Entry 8QGU (electron microscopy, 3.03 A resolution); this record covers chains A and B.

# Chain A (and B)
Protein: RNA-directed RNA polymerase L
Organism: Hantaan virus 76-118
Notes: chain B of this document is another copy of the same molecule, construct and numbering; everything in this record applies to it too
UniProtKB: P23456 (L_HANTV); numbering as in UniProt (aligned over 1-2151)
Amino-acid sequence (2173 residues; each row starts with the number of its first residue; numbers below 1 keep their minus sign (Met-21 is residue -21)):
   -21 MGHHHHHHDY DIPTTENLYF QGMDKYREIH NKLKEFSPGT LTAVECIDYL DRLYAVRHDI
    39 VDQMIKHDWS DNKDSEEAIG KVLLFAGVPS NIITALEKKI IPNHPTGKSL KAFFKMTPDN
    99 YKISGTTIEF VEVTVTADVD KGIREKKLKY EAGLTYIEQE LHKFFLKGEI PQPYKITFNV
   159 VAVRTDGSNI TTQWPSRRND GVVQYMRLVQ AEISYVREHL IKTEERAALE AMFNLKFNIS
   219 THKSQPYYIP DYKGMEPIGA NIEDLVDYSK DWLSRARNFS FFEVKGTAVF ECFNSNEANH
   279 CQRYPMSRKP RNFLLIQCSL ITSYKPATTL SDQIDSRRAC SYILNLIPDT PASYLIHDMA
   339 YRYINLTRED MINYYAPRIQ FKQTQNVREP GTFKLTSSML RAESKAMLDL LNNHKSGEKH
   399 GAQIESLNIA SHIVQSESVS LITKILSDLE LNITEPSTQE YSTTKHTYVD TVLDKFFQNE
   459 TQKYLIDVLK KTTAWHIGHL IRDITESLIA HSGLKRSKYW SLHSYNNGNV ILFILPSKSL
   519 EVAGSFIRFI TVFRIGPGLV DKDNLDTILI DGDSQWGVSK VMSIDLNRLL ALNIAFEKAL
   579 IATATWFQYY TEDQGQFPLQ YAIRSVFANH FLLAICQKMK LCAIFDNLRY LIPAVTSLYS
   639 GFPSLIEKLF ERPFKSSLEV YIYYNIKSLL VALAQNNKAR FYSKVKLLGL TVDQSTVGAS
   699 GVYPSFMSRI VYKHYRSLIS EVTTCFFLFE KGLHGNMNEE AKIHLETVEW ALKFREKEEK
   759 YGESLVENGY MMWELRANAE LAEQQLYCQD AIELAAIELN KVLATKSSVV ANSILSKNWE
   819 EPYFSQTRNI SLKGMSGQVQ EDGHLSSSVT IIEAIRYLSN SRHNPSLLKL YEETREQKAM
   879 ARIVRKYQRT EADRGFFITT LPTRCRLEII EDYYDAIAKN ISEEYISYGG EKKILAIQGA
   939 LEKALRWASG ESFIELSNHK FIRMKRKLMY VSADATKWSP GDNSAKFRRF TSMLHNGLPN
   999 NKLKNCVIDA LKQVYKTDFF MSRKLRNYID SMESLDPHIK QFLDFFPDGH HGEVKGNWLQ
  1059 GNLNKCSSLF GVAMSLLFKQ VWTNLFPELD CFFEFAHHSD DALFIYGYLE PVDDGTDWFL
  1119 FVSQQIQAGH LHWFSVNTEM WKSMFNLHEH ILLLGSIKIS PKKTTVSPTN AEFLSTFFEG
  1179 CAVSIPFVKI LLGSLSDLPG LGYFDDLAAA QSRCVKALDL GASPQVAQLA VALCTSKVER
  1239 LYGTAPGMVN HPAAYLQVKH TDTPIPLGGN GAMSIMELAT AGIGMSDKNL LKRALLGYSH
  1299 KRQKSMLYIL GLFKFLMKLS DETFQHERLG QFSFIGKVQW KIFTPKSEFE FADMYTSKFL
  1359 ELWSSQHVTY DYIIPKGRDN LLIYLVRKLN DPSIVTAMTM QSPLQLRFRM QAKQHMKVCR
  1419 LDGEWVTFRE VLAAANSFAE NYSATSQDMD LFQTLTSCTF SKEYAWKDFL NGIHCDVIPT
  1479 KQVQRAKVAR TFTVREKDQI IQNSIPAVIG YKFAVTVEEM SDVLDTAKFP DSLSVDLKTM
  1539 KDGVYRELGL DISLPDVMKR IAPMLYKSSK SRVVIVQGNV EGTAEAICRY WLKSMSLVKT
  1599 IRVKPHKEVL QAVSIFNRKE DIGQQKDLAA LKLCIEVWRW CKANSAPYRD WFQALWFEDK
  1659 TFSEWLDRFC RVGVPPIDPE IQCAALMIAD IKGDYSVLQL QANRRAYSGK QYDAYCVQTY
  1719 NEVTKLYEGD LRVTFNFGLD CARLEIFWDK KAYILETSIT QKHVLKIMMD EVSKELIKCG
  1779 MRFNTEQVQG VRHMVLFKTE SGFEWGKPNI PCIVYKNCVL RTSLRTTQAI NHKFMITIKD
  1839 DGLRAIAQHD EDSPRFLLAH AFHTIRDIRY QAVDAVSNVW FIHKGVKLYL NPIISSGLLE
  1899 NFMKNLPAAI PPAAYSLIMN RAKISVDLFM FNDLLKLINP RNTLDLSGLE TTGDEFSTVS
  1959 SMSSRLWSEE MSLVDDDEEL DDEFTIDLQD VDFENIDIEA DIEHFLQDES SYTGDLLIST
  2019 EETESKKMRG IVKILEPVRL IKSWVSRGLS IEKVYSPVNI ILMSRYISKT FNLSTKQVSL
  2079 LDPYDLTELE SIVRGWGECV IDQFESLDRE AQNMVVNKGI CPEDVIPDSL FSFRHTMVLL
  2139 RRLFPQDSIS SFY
Unresolved in the structure: -21 to 0, 217-223, 392-400, 433-448, 696-698, 1824-1829, 1950-2027
Construct notes: initiating methionine (-21); expression tag (-20 to 0)
What the authors report for this chain:
  - self-association interface (contacts with another copy of this molecule); pairs are residue here / residue on that copy: Leu1294-Ser1297, Arg2063-Tyr2151 (hydrogen bond), Tyr2064-Phe2150 (pi stacking), Asp2106-Tyr2151 (hydrogen bond), Cys2119-Arg2139, Pro2120-Phe2150 (hydrophobic contact), Arg185, Arg185, Phe1357, Phe1357, Ser1444, Gln1445, Val1513, Val1513, Tyr1543, Tyr1543, Arg1544, Arg1544, Pro1905, Ser2044, Val2052, Asn2111, Arg2139, Phe2142, Tyr2151
  - conformationally variable residues: Met1 to Leu19, Ser1455 to Ala1463

# Interface between chain A and chain B
Pairs across the interface - 155 pairs, chain A then chain B:
  Pro16(A) with Asp2122(B)
  Asp164(A) with Arg2107(B), salt bridge
  Arg185(A) with Asn2111(B), hydrogen bond (backbone-side chain)
  Leu186(A) with Asn2115(B)
  Gln188(A) with Glu2108(B), hydrogen bond; Asn2111(B), hydrogen bond
  Ala189(A) with Asn2111(B); Asn2115(B)
  Glu190(A) with Lys2116(B), salt bridge
  Ser192(A) with Glu2108(B); Met2112(B)
  Tyr193(A) with Lys2116(B); Ile2118(B), hydrophobic
  Arg195(A) with Glu2108(B), salt bridge
  Glu196(A) with Ser2054(B), hydrogen bond; Pro2055(B); Val2056(B), hydrogen bond (side chain-backbone); Asn2057(B), hydrogen bond (backbone-side chain)
  His197(A) with Ile2118(B); Asp2122(B), salt bridge
  Thr201(A) with Ile2124(B)
  Arg204(A) with Val2052(B); Ser2054(B); Asn2057(B); Ile2124(B)
  Ala205(A) with Val2052(B), hydrophobic
  Glu208(A) with Val2052(B)
  Ala1252(A) with Ile1808(B)
  Tyr1253(A) with Ile1808(B), hydrophobic
  Leu1294(A) with Ser1297(B); His1298(B)
  Ser1297(A) with Leu1294(B)
  His1298(A) with Leu1294(B)
  Lys1299(A) with Asp1466(B)
  Lys1356(A) with Pro1905(B); Ala1906(B); Ala1907(B)
  Phe1357(A) with Ala1907(B); Ser2044(B); Arg2045(B)
  Leu1360(A) with Ala1907(B); Leu2047(B), hydrophobic
  Gln1364(A) with Leu2047(B); Ile2049(B)
  Glu1428(A) with Glu1798(B)
  Ser1441(A) with Arg1544(B), hydrogen bond; Arg1616(B)
  Ala1442(A) with Arg1544(B), hydrogen bond (backbone-side chain)
  Thr1443(A) with Arg1544(B)
  Ser1444(A) with Tyr1543(B), hydrogen bond (side chain-backbone); Arg1544(B); Glu1545(B); Leu1546(B); Gly1547(B)
  Gln1445(A) with Tyr1543(B)
  Asp1466(A) with Lys1299(B)
  Val1513(A) with Val2052(B)
  Thr1514(A) with Glu2050(B)
  Tyr1543(A) with Ser1444(B), hydrogen bond (backbone-side chain); Gln1445(B)
  Arg1544(A) with Ser1441(B), hydrogen bond; Ala1442(B), hydrogen bond (side chain-backbone); Thr1443(B); Ser1444(B)
  Glu1545(A) with Ser1444(B)
  Leu1546(A) with Ser1444(B)
  Gly1547(A) with Ser1444(B)
  Arg1616(A) with Ser1441(B)
  Glu1798(A) with Glu1428(B)
  Ile1808(A) with Ala1252(B); Tyr1253(B), hydrophobic
  Pro1905(A) with Lys1356(B)
  Ala1906(A) with Lys1356(B)
  Ala1907(A) with Lys1356(B); Phe1357(B); Leu1360(B)
  Ser2044(A) with Phe1357(B)
  Arg2045(A) with Phe1357(B)
  Leu2047(A) with Leu1360(B), hydrophobic; Gln1364(B)
  Ile2049(A) with Gln1364(B)
  Glu2050(A) with Thr1514(B)
  Val2052(A) with Arg204(B); Ala205(B), hydrophobic; Glu208(B); Val1513(B)
  Ser2054(A) with Glu196(B), hydrogen bond; Arg204(B)
  Pro2055(A) with Glu196(B)
  Val2056(A) with Glu196(B), hydrogen bond (backbone-side chain)
  Asn2057(A) with Glu196(B), hydrogen bond (side chain-backbone); Arg204(B)
  Leu2060(A) with Phe2150(B)
  Arg2063(A) with Phe2150(B); Tyr2151(B), hydrogen bond
  Tyr2064(A) with Ser2149(B); Phe2150(B), hydrophobic
  Lys2067(A) with Ser2148(B); Ser2149(B), hydrogen bond (side chain-backbone); Phe2150(B); Tyr2151(B)
  Asp2106(A) with Tyr2151(B), hydrogen bond
  Arg2107(A) with Asp164(B), salt bridge
  Glu2108(A) with Gln188(B), hydrogen bond; Ser192(B); Arg195(B), salt bridge
  Gln2110(A) with Tyr2151(B), hydrogen bond (backbone-side chain)
  Asn2111(A) with Arg185(B), hydrogen bond (side chain-backbone); Gln188(B), hydrogen bond; Ala189(B)
  Met2112(A) with Ser192(B)
  Val2113(A) with Ser2146(B); Phe2150(B), hydrophobic; Tyr2151(B), hydrophobic
  Val2114(A) with Ile2147(B), hydrophobic
  Asn2115(A) with Leu186(B); Ala189(B)
  Lys2116(A) with Glu190(B), salt bridge; Tyr193(B)
  Ile2118(A) with Tyr193(B), hydrophobic; His197(B); Ser2146(B), hydrogen bond (backbone-side chain)
  Cys2119(A) with Arg2139(B)
  Pro2120(A) with Arg2139(B); Ser2149(B); Phe2150(B), hydrophobic
  Glu2121(A) with Arg2132(B), salt bridge; Arg2139(B), salt bridge
  Asp2122(A) with Pro16(B); His197(B), salt bridge
  Ile2124(A) with Thr201(B); Arg204(B)
  Arg2132(A) with Glu2121(B), salt bridge
  Arg2139(A) with Cys2119(B); Pro2120(B); Glu2121(B), salt bridge
  Ser2146(A) with Val2113(B); Ile2118(B), hydrogen bond (side chain-backbone)
  Ile2147(A) with Val2114(B), hydrophobic
  Ser2148(A) with Lys2067(B)
  Ser2149(A) with Tyr2064(B); Lys2067(B), hydrogen bond (backbone-side chain); Pro2120(B)
  Phe2150(A) with Leu2060(B); Arg2063(B); Tyr2064(B), hydrophobic; Lys2067(B); Val2113(B), hydrophobic; Ile2118(B), hydrophobic; Pro2120(B), hydrophobic
  Tyr2151(A) with Arg2063(B), hydrogen bond; Lys2067(B); Asp2106(B), hydrogen bond; Gln2110(B), hydrogen bond (side chain-backbone); Val2113(B), hydrophobic
Also at the interface, not in a pair above, chain A (95 interface residues in all): Gln358, Arg1427, Val1515, Gln1785, Gly2046, Tyr2053, Ala2109, Gly2117, Val2123, Val2136, Asp2145
Also at the interface, not in a pair above, chain B (94 interface residues in all): Gln358, Arg1427, Val1515, Gln1785, Tyr2053, Ala2109, Gly2117, Val2123, Val2136, Asp2145

# Overview
95 residues of chain A and 94 residues of chain B are in contact, with 28 hydrogen bonds and 12 salt bridges.
Among the polar pairs are Asp164(A)-Arg2107(B), Glu190(A)-Lys2116(B) and Arg195(A)-Glu2108(B). From the paper:
conformational variability at Met1(A) and Ser1455(A); a self-association interface involving Arg185(A),
Leu1294(A) and Ser1297(A) among others.
Chain A and chain B are both RNA-directed RNA polymerase L (Hantaan virus 76-118); the structure, Apo Hantaan
virus polymerase in dimeric state, was determined by electron microscopy (same publication as 8QE5, 8QGT, 8QH3
and 8QHD).
